Entry 1K78 (X-ray diffraction, 2.25 A resolution); this record covers chains C and I of the 5 polymer chains in the assembly.

[Chain C]
Molecule: Pax5/Ets Binding Site on the mb-1 promoter
Sequence (27 nucleotides; numbered 1 to 27; the number before each row is that of its first residue):
     1 TTGTGCCGGA GATGGGCTCC AGTGGCC

[Chain I]
Name: Paired Box Protein Pax5
Organism: Homo sapiens
Notes: fragment: Paired domain
UniProt: Q02548 (PAX5_HUMAN); residues 1-149 here = UniProt positions 1-149
Amino-acid sequence (149 residues; numbered 1 to 149; the number before each row is that of its first residue):
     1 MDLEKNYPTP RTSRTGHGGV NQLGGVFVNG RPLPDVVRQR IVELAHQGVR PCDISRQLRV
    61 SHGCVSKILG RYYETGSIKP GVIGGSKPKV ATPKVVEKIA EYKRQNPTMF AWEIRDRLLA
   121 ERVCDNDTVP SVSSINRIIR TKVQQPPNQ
Not modelled in the structure: 1-83, 142-149

[Interface between chain C and chain I]
Residue-residue contacts (12; chain C residue first):
  DG15(C) with Phe110(I), sugar contact; Trp112(I), phosphate contact
  DG16(C) with Phe110(I), phosphate contact; Ala111(I), hydrogen bond to the phosphate; Asn136(I), hydrogen bond to the phosphate
  DC17(C) with Asn136(I), phosphate contact; Arg140(I), salt bridge to the phosphate
  DT18(C) with Arg140(I), salt bridge to the phosphate
  DC19(C) with Arg137(I), base contact
  DG24(C) with Gly85(I), hydrogen bond to the base
  DG25(C) with Gly84(I), base contact; Gly85(I), base contact
Interface residues without a listed pair, chain C (9 interface residues in all): DC20, DC26
Interface residues without a listed pair, chain I (13 interface residues in all): Ser86, Lys87, Lys89, Met109, Val132

[Summary]
The interface between chain C and chain I involves 9 residues on one side and 13 on the other, with 3 hydrogen
bonds and 2 salt bridges. Polar pairs include DG24(C)-Gly85(I), DG16(C)-Ala111(I) and DG16(C)-Asn136(I).
Here chain C is Pax5/Ets Binding Site on the mb-1 promoter and chain I is Paired Box Protein Pax5 (Homo
sapiens). Entry 1K78 (Pax5(1-149)+Ets-1(331-440)+DNA) was determined by X-ray diffraction, deposited together
with 1K79 and 1K7A.
